Entry 6RUI (electron microscopy, 2.70 A resolution); this record covers chains Q and S of the 20 polymer chains in the assembly.

# Chain Q
Protein: RNA polymerase I-specific transcription initiation factor RRN7
From: Saccharomyces cerevisiae
UniProtKB: P40992 (RRN7_YEAST); numbering as in UniProt (aligned over 1-514)
Chain sequence (514 residues; each row starts with the number of its first residue):
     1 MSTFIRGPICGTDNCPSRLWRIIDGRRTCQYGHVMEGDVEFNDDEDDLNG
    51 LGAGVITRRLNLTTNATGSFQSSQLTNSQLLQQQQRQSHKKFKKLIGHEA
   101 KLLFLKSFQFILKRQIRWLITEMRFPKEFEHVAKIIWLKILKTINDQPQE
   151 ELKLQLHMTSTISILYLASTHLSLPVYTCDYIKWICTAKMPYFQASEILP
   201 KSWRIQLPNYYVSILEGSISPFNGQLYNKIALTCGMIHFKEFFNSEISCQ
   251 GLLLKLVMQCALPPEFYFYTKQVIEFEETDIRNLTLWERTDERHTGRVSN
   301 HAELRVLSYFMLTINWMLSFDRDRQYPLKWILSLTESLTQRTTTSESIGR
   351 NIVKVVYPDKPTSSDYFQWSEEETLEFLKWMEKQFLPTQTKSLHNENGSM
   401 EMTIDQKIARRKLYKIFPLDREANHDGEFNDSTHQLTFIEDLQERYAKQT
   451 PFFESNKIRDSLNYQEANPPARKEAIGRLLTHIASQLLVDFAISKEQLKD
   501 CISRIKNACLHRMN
Disordered / not traced: 1-2, 47-50, 389-404, 454-468
Curated features (UniProtKB/Swiss-Prot):
  - zinc finger: Thr-3 to Glu-36 (RRN7-type)
  - region: Gly-37 to Ala-66 (B-reader), Thr-67 to Lys-101 (B-linker)
  - binding site (Zn(2+)): Cys-10, Cys-15, Cys-29, His-33
  - mutagenesis: Cys-29 (C29A: Impaired binding to Pol I), His-33 (H33S: Impaired binding to Pol I)
Ion coordination: Zn2+: Thr-12, Cys-29

# Chain S
Protein: RNA polymerase I-specific transcription initiation factor RRN6
From: Saccharomyces cerevisiae
UniProtKB: P32786 (RRN6_YEAST); numbering as in UniProt (aligned over 1-894)
Chain sequence (894 residues; row label = number of the first residue in the row):
     1 MSEGQIPSSDVLGSQLGVGVQGASLYCPQENYTTKKQEKPQWLRPVDDTL
    51 AEDALDLHIVVKSLLCDTAIRYISDDKVLQESDADDDLITSDIDEDTDNQ
   101 GDTSIVVNPVIPVVPKDVHFFKKVDVGNDSMFGVNCDTPVSFQDYIPSDL
   151 LRNLDDTLQESTNSSRPMQDAFFWDPTVANRLDSQYIQTASDLRNYRDGT
   201 EIIAYASGKTGSVLNIAVLTRQNTLHLNRHNNVTSIELHSPIKSIKIPGA
   251 SESIGRRSNLVGIITENSFQIFRIESVHSRSCDVMVSSSEPLYFVEIDDL
   301 QVVDFAFNPWDLQQFAIIDIKGNWSIGRIPKNFNNNNKRKLQLIDNLHGT
   351 IFDPEELSSWKRIEWFSHFQKILVFDRSKMIEIDFMNNWQTEVVQAKAWS
   401 NIRDYKRIDDKNGILLTSREIIIVGASESNDPVRRISWKHDLDPDDTTLR
   451 ITVQKVKKPDHILLVAFVYSMRHKRIYMHVFSHRKANLFQSLGCSTVLEI
   501 PGGTPTGIETILTLDHIDDESRREEDADENFELVVDFLVKLRNSSEVYYY
   551 ALSNTQNSEPNKQETPIIVDHPEWASLFNNADEREKESIGALVSQIKLKE
   601 RERISRVQNLIEHENSHDEDKYLQDLGYRLSIATNELLESWQKTKDESIL
   651 SGSLSHSKLKNLLENSDSFASIPEFSSLLDQFFQYYQDQDVTFIGFEKLL
   701 HLFLHEDVPGLDIFYNKLLQCWVLVSPQAELLTKEIVKDIIWSLARLEKP
   751 SLFEPIQNEISRSLSGPYQDIISSWDMDDINEEDESNEFNFDSQFSAPFN
   801 GRPPFNLNSQSQIPTIKSSQSSGLARRKRILKTQSQKATPLSQSTQNLSV
   851 LPDSMTPAFTLMQPPSSQISFVNDSQPRNSQKAKKKKKRIRGFG
Disordered / not traced: 1-15, 69-169, 216-218, 307-315, 336-342, 516-530, 556-568, 650-655, 780-894

# Chain Q / chain S interface
Pairs across the interface (112):
  Leu-102(Q) / Gln-769(S)
  Leu-102(Q) / Ser-773(S)
  Leu-105(Q) / Ser-773(S)
  Lys-106(Q) / Ile-772(S)
  Gln-109(Q) / Ser-773(S)
  Gln-109(Q) / Ser-774(S)
  Gln-109(Q) / Trp-775(S)  hydrogen bond (side chain-backbone)
  Gln-109(Q) / Asp-776(S)  hydrogen bond
  Phe-110(Q) / Asp-778(S)
  Met-123(Q) / His-701(S)
  Met-123(Q) / Leu-702(S)  hydrophobic
  Arg-124(Q) / Lys-698(S)
  Arg-124(Q) / His-701(S)
  Pro-126(Q) / Lys-698(S)
  Glu-128(Q) / Phe-693(S)
  Glu-128(Q) / Lys-749(S)
  His-131(Q) / Leu-752(S)
  His-131(Q) / Pro-755(S)
  His-131(Q) / Ile-756(S)
  Lys-134(Q) / Glu-759(S)  salt bridge
  Lys-134(Q) / Asp-776(S)  salt bridge
  Ile-135(Q) / Pro-755(S)
  Ile-135(Q) / Asn-758(S)
  Ile-135(Q) / Glu-759(S)
  Leu-138(Q) / Glu-759(S)
  Leu-138(Q) / Arg-762(S)
  Leu-138(Q) / Ser-774(S)
  Lys-139(Q) / Arg-762(S)
  Leu-141(Q) / Asp-770(S)
  Lys-142(Q) / Ser-765(S)
  Asn-145(Q) / Ser-765(S)
  Asn-145(Q) / Gly-766(S)
  Asn-145(Q) / Pro-767(S)
  His-171(Q) / His-656(S)
  His-171(Q) / Arg-746(S)  hydrogen bond
  Leu-172(Q) / Ile-694(S)
  Leu-172(Q) / Arg-746(S)
  Ser-173(Q) / Ser-743(S)  hydrogen bond (side chain-backbone)
  Ser-173(Q) / Leu-744(S)
  Ser-173(Q) / Arg-746(S)
  Leu-174(Q) / Leu-699(S)  hydrophobic
  Pro-175(Q) / Leu-699(S)
  Pro-175(Q) / Leu-702(S)  hydrophobic
  Pro-175(Q) / Phe-703(S)  hydrophobic
  Pro-175(Q) / Leu-744(S)
  Phe-242(Q) / Ile-649(S)  hydrophobic
  Asn-244(Q) / His-656(S)
  Glu-246(Q) / Lys-658(S)  salt bridge
  Gln-250(Q) / Asp-739(S)
  Gln-250(Q) / Ile-740(S)
  Gln-250(Q) / Ser-743(S)
  Leu-254(Q) / Trp-722(S)  hydrophobic
  Leu-254(Q) / Ile-740(S)  hydrophobic
  Met-258(Q) / Phe-703(S)
  Met-258(Q) / Leu-704(S)  hydrophobic
  Pro-263(Q) / Val-725(S)
  Glu-265(Q) / Pro-727(S)
  Tyr-267(Q) / Ile-736(S)  hydrophobic
  Tyr-267(Q) / Asp-739(S)  hydrogen bond
  Phe-268(Q) / Glu-600(S)
  Phe-268(Q) / Arg-603(S)
  Phe-268(Q) / Leu-732(S)
  Phe-268(Q) / Glu-735(S)
  Phe-268(Q) / Ile-736(S)  hydrophobic
  Tyr-269(Q) / Ile-596(S)  hydrophobic
  Lys-271(Q) / Asp-739(S)  salt bridge
  Gln-272(Q) / Ile-596(S)
  Gln-272(Q) / Lys-599(S)
  Gln-272(Q) / Arg-603(S)
  Phe-276(Q) / Leu-592(S)  hydrophobic
  Asn-283(Q) / Lys-658(S)  hydrogen bond
  Met-311(Q) / Phe-578(S)
  Leu-312(Q) / Phe-578(S)  hydrophobic
  Asn-315(Q) / Phe-578(S)
  Trp-316(Q) / Leu-592(S)  hydrophobic
  Trp-316(Q) / Val-593(S)
  Met-317(Q) / Val-593(S)  hydrophobic
  Ser-319(Q) / Asn-579(S)
  Phe-320(Q) / Lys-586(S)
  Arg-322(Q) / Lys-597(S)
  Asp-323(Q) / Lys-597(S)
  Phe-367(Q) / Arg-475(S)
  Gln-368(Q) / Leu-498(S)
  Phe-438(Q) / Phe-703(S)
  Phe-438(Q) / Leu-704(S)
  Phe-438(Q) / His-705(S)
  Ile-439(Q) / Leu-704(S)  hydrophobic
  Ile-439(Q) / Glu-706(S)
  Ile-439(Q) / Lys-717(S)
  Tyr-446(Q) / Cys-721(S)
  Tyr-446(Q) / Trp-722(S)  hydrogen bond
  Tyr-446(Q) / Leu-724(S)
  Tyr-446(Q) / Val-725(S)  hydrophobic
  Ala-447(Q) / Leu-724(S)  hydrophobic
  Gln-449(Q) / Val-725(S)
  Thr-450(Q) / Leu-724(S)
  Glu-474(Q) / Asp-570(S)
  Gly-477(Q) / Asp-570(S)
  Arg-478(Q) / Asp-570(S)  hydrogen bond (backbone-side chain)
  Thr-481(Q) / His-571(S)
  Thr-481(Q) / Trp-574(S)
  Ala-484(Q) / Trp-574(S)  hydrophobic
  Leu-498(Q) / Trp-574(S)  hydrophobic
  Lys-499(Q) / Glu-573(S)  hydrogen bond (side chain-backbone)
  Lys-499(Q) / Leu-577(S)
  Ile-502(Q) / Leu-577(S)  hydrophobic
  Lys-506(Q) / Leu-577(S)  hydrogen bond (side chain-backbone)
  Lys-506(Q) / Phe-578(S)
  Lys-506(Q) / Asn-580(S)  hydrogen bond
  Met-513(Q) / Ser-588(S)
  Met-513(Q) / Leu-592(S)  hydrophobic
  Asn-514(Q) / Glu-585(S)  hydrogen bond
Other interface residues (no listed pair), chain Q (80 interface residues in all): Lys-113, Arg-117, Glu-130, Val-176, Ser-248, Gly-251, Pro-264, Val-273, Arg-282, Glu-346, Thr-437, Leu-442, Phe-452, Leu-488, Leu-510
Other interface residues (no listed pair), chain S (72 interface residues in all): Val-569, Ile-589, Arg-601, Ser-657, Ala-745, Met-777, Asp-779

# Overview
80 residues of chain Q and 72 residues of chain S are in contact, with 12 hydrogen bonds and 4 salt bridges.
Among the polar pairs are Lys-134(Q)/Glu-759(S), Lys-134(Q)/Asp-776(S) and Glu-246(Q)/Lys-658(S). UniProt
lists 4 Zn2+-binding residues and 2 mutagenesis sites on chain Q.
Here chain Q is RNA polymerase I-specific transcription initiation factor RRN7 and chain S is RNA polymerase
I-specific transcription initiation factor RRN6, both from Saccharomyces cerevisiae. Entry 6RUI (RNA
Polymerase I Pre-initiation complex DNA opening intermediate 2) was determined by electron microscopy,
deposited together with 6RQH, 6RQL, 6RQT, 6RRD, 6RUO and 6RWE.
